Entry 5NO2 (electron microscopy, 5.16 A resolution (low resolution: residue-level contacts below are approximate; hydrogen-bond / salt-bridge calls are withheld)); this record covers chains A and Z of the 19 polymer chains in the assembly.

Chain A:
Molecule: 16S ribosomal RNA
From: Escherichia coli K-12
Sequence (1534 nucleotides; row label = number of the first residue in the row):
     1 AAAUUGAAGAGUUUGAUCAUGGCUCAGAUUGAACGCUGGCGGCAGGCCUA
    51 ACACAUGCAAGUCGAACGGUAACAGGAAGAAGCUUGCUUCUUUGCUGACG
   101 AGUGGCGGACGGGUGAGUAAUGUCUGGGAAACUGCCUGAUGGAGGGGGAU
   151 AACUACUGGAAACGGUAGCUAAUACCGCAUAACGUCGCAAGACCAAAGAG
   201 GGGGACCUUCGGGCCUCUUGCCAUCGGAUGUGCCCAGAUGGGAUUAGCUA
   251 GUAGGUGGGGUAACGGCUCACCUAGGCGACGAUCCCUAGCUGGUCUGAGA
   301 GGAUGACCAGCCACACUGGAACUGAGACACGGUCCAGACUCCUACGGGAG
   351 GCAGCAGUGGGGAAUAUUGCACAAUGGGCGCAAGCCUGAUGCAGCCAUGC
   401 CGCGUGUAUGAAGAAGGCCUUCGGGUUGUAAAGUACUUUCAGCGGGGAGG
   451 AAGGGAGUAAAGUUAAUACCUUUGCUCAUUGACGUUACCCGCAGAAGAAG
   501 CACCGGCUAACUCCGUGCCAGCAGCCXCGGUAAUACGGAGGGUGCAAGCG
   551 UUAAUCGGAAUUACUGGGCGUAAAGCGCACGCAGGCGGUUUGUUAAGUCA
   601 GAUGUGAAAUCCCCGGGCUCAACCUGGGAACUGCAUCUGAUACUGGCAAG
   651 CUUGAGUCUCGUAGAGGGGGGUAGAAUUCCAGGUGUAGCGGUGAAAUGCG
   701 UAGAGAUCUGGAGGAAUACCGGUGGCGAAGGCGGCCCCCUGGACGAAGAC
   751 UGACGCUCAGGUGCGAAAGCGUGGGGAGCAAACAGGAUUAGAUACCCUGG
   801 UAGUCCACGCCGUAAACGAUGUCGACUUGGAGGUUGUGCCCUUGAGGCGU
   851 GGCUUCCGGAGCUAACGCGUUAAGUCGACCGCCUGGGGAGUACGGCCGCA
   901 AGGUUAAAACUCAAAUGAAUUGACGGGGGCCCGCACAAGCGGUGGAGCAU
   951 GUGGUUUAAUUCGAUGXAACGCGAAGAACCUUACCUGGUCUUGACAUCCA
  1001 CGGAAGUUUUCAGAGAUGAGAAUGUGCCUUCGGGAACCGUGAGACAGGUG
  1051 CUGCAUGGCUGUCGUCAGCUCGUGUUGUGAAAUGUUGGGUUAAGUCCCGC
  1101 AACGAGCGCAACCCUUAUCCUUUGUUGCCAGCGGUCCGGCCGGGAACUCA
  1151 AAGGAGACUGCCAGUGAUAAACUGGAGGAAGGUGGGGAUGACGUCAAGUC
  1201 AUCAUGGCCCUUACGACCAGGGCUACACACGUGCUACAAUGGCGCAUACA
  1251 AAGAGAAGCGACCUCGCGAGAGCAAGCGGACCUCAUAAAGUGCGUCGUAG
  1301 UCCGGAUUGGAGUCUGCAACUCGACUCCAUGAAGUCGGAAUCGCUAGUAA
  1351 UCGUGGAUCAGAAUGCCACGGUGAAUACGUUCCCGGGCCUUGUACACACC
  1401 GCCCGUXACACCAUGGGAGUGGGUUGCAAAAGAAGUAGGUAGCUUAACCU
  1451 UCGGGAGGGCGCUUACCACUUUGUGAUUCAUGACUGGGGUGAAGUCGUAA
  1501 CAAGGUAACCGUAGGGGAACCUGCGGUUGGAUCA
Modified / non-standard residues: PSU (pseudouridine-5'-monophosphate) at position 516, G7M (N7-methyl-guanosine-5'-monophosphate) at position 527, 2MG (2N-methylguanosine-5'-monophosphate) at position 966, 5MC (5-methylcytidine-5'-monophosphate) at position 967, 2MG (2N-methylguanosine-5'-monophosphate) at position 1207, 4OC (4n,o2'-methylcytidine-5'-monophosphate) at position 1402, 5MC (5-methylcytidine-5'-monophosphate) at position 1407, UR3 (3-methyluridine-5'-monophoshate) at position 1498, 2MG (2N-methylguanosine-5'-monophosphate) at position 1516, MA6 (6N-dimethyladenosine-5'-monophoshate) at position 1518, MA6 (6N-dimethyladenosine-5'-monophoshate) at position 1519
Metal / ion sites: Mg2+ site 1 near G21 (its only coordinating residue here); Mg2+ site 2 near G100 (its only coordinating residue here); Mg2+ site 3: G113, C308; Mg2+ site 4 near U114 (its only coordinating residue here); Mg2+ site 5: A116, G117, G289; Mg2+ site 6: G145, A197; Mg2+ site 7: A174, C175; Mg2+ site 8: U180, C194, A195; Mg2+ site 9 near C328 (its only coordinating residue here); Mg2+ site 10 near A329 (its only coordinating residue here); Mg2+ site 11 near C352 (its only coordinating residue here); Mg2+ site 12 near C355 (its only coordinating residue here); 32 more Mg2+ sites not listed

Chain Z:
Protein: Small ribosomal subunit biogenesis GTPase RsgA
From: Escherichia coli (strain K12)
Notes: EC 3.6.1.-
UniProt: P39286 (RSGA_ECOLI); numbering as in UniProt (aligned over 34-346)
Amino-acid sequence (313 residues; numbered 34 to 346; the number before each row is that of its first residue):
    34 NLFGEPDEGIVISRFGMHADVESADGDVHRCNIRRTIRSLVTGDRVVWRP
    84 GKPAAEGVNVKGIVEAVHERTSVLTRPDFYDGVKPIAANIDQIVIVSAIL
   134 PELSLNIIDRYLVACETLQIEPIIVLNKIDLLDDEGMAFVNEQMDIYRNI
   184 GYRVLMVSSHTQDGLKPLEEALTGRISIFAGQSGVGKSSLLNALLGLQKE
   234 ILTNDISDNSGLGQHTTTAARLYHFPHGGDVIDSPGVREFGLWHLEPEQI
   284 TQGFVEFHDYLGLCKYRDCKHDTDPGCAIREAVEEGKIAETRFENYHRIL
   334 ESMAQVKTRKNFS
Metal / ion sites: Mg2+: Ser221, Thr250 (together with GMP-PNP); Zn2+: Cys297, Cys302, His304, Cys310
Ligand contacts: GMP-PNP (GNP; phosphoaminophosphonic acid-guanylate ester): Asn160, Lys161, Asp163, Leu164, Ser191, Ser192, His193, Gln215, Ser216, Gly217, Val218, Gly219, Lys220, Ser221, Ser222, Asp238, Ser240, Gln247, His248, Thr249, Thr250, Gly269
Swiss-Prot annotation at these positions:
  - region: Phe287 to Gly319 (Required for binding to mature and immature 30S ribosomes)
  - binding site (GTP): Asn160 to Asp163, Gly214 to Ser222
  - binding site (Zn(2+)): Cys297, Cys302, His304, Cys310
  - mutagenesis: Lys220 (K220A: Reduction in GTPase activity, 38% of wild-type kcat for GTP. Strong reduction, 5.2% of wild-type kcat for GTP; when associated with A-221), Ser221 (S221A: Reduction in GTPase activity, 22% of wild-type kcat for GTP. GTPase activity not stimulated by 30S ribosomes. Strong reduction, 5.2% of wild-type kcat for GTP ...), Thr250 (T250A: Loss of GTPase activity, does not dissociate RbfA), Lys298 to Arg300 (About 2-fold decreased binding to mature and immature 30S ribosomes, GTPase activity stimulated by ribosomes)
What the authors report for this chain:
  - contacts within the chain: Asp142-Arg325
  - conformationally variable residues (loop rearrangement): Gly269
  - binding site for GMP-PNP: Thr250, Gly269
  - Mg2+ coordination: Thr250
  - catalytic residues: His248

Interface between chain A and chain Z:
Contacting residue pairs (64):
  C519(A) with Arg68(Z); Thr69(Z)
  A520(A) with Asn34(Z)
  G521(A) with Asn34(Z)
  U789(A) with Arg331(Z)
  A790(A) with Asn139(Z); Arg143(Z); Gln215(Z); Arg271(Z); Phe273(Z); Arg331(Z)
  G791(A) with Glu135(Z); Leu245(Z); Arg271(Z)
  A792(A) with Glu135(Z)
  U793(A) with Leu245(Z)
  G926(A) with Arg342(Z)
  G945(A) with Arg300(Z)
  A946(A) with Arg300(Z)
  C1230(A) with Arg300(Z)
  G1338(A) with Tyr299(Z); Asp301(Z); Cys302(Z); Asp307(Z); Pro308(Z)
  A1339(A) with Asp301(Z); Thr306(Z); Asp307(Z)
  C1400(A) with Lys343(Z); Asn344(Z)
  G1401(A) with Tyr113(Z)
  4OC_1402(A) with Tyr113(Z)
  5MC_1407(A) with Thr251(Z)
  A1408(A) with Phe48(Z); Thr251(Z)
  C1409(A) with Phe48(Z); His51(Z)
  A1410(A) with His51(Z)
  G1491(A) with Met50(Z)
  A1492(A) with Arg68(Z)
  A1493(A) with Gly49(Z); Met50(Z); Ile66(Z); Arg68(Z)
  G1494(A) with Arg47(Z); Gly49(Z); Lys117(Z)
  U1495(A) with Lys117(Z); Ala252(Z); Pro268(Z)
  C1496(A) with His248(Z); Gly269(Z)
  G1497(A) with Arg271(Z); Glu272(Z)
  UR3_1498(A) with Phe112(Z); Tyr113(Z); Asp114(Z)
  G1505(A) with Tyr113(Z); Arg342(Z)
  2MG_1516(A) with Asn242(Z)
  G1517(A) with Asp241(Z); Asn242(Z); Gln247(Z); His248(Z)
Also at the interface, not in a pair above, chain A (36 interface residues in all): G944, A1229, G1337, G1504
Also at the interface, not in a pair above, chain Z (45 interface residues in all): Asp111, Ser137, Thr249, Val270, Lys303
The authors on this interface:
  - specific contacts: Phe48(Z)-A1410(A), Phe48(Z)-A1492(A), Phe48(Z)-A1493(A), Leu245(Z)-U793(A), His248(Z)-G1517(A), Thr251(Z)-A1408(A), Tyr299(Z)-G1338(A), Arg300(Z)-G945(A) (backbone contact), Arg300(Z)-A1229(A) (backbone contact), Arg300(Z)-A946(A), Arg300(Z)-C1230(A)
  - interface residues, chain Z: Phe48(Z)

In short:
36 residues of chain A and 45 residues of chain Z are in contact. The paper describes contacts between
Phe48(Z) and A1410(A), Phe48(Z) and A1492(A) and Phe48(Z) and A1493(A) among others; backbone contacts between
Arg300(Z) and G945(A) and Arg300(Z) and A1229(A). From the paper: the catalytic residue His248(Z); a binding
site for GMP-PNP at Thr250(Z) and Gly269(Z).
Chain A is 16S ribosomal RNA (Escherichia coli K-12) and chain Z is Small ribosomal subunit biogenesis GTPase
RsgA (Escherichia coli (strain K12)); the structure, RsgA-GDPNP bound to the 30S ribosomal subunit (RsgA
assembly intermediate), was determined by electron microscopy together with 5NO4 from the same study.
